Entry 8PA0 (X-ray diffraction, 2.85 A resolution); this record covers chain B.

== Chain B ==
Protein: Heat shock protein beta-7
Organism: Homo sapiens
Reference sequence: Q9UBY9 (HSPB7_HUMAN), isoform Q9UBY9-2; residues 78-162 here correspond to UniProt positions 73-157 (UniProt number = residue number - 5)
Sequence (87 residues; numbered 76 to 162; the number before each row is that of its first residue):
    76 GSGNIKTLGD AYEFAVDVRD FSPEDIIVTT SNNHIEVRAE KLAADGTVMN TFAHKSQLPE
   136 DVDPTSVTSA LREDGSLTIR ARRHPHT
Unresolved in the structure: 76-84
Construct notes: expression tag (76-77); engineered mutation Ser131 (Cys126 in Q9UBY9)
From the paper describing this entry:
  - interface residues: Asp100, Ile101 to Leu117
  - interface residues: Glu99, Asn107 (from molecular simulation)

== Overview ==
From the paper: interface residues Asp100, Ile101 and Glu99 among others.
Chain B is Heat shock protein beta-7 (Homo sapiens); the structure, cvHsp (HspB7) C131S alpha-crystallin
domain - filamin C (FLNC) domain 24 complex, was determined by X-ray diffraction (same publication as 8RHA).
